PDB entry 5O8L | X-ray diffraction, 3.60 A resolution | chain A

# Chain A
Molecule: Alternansucrase
Source organism: Leuconostoc citreum
Notes: EC 2.4.1.140; engineered mutation(s): inactive mutant E715Q
Chain sequence (1290 residues; each row starts with the number of its first residue):
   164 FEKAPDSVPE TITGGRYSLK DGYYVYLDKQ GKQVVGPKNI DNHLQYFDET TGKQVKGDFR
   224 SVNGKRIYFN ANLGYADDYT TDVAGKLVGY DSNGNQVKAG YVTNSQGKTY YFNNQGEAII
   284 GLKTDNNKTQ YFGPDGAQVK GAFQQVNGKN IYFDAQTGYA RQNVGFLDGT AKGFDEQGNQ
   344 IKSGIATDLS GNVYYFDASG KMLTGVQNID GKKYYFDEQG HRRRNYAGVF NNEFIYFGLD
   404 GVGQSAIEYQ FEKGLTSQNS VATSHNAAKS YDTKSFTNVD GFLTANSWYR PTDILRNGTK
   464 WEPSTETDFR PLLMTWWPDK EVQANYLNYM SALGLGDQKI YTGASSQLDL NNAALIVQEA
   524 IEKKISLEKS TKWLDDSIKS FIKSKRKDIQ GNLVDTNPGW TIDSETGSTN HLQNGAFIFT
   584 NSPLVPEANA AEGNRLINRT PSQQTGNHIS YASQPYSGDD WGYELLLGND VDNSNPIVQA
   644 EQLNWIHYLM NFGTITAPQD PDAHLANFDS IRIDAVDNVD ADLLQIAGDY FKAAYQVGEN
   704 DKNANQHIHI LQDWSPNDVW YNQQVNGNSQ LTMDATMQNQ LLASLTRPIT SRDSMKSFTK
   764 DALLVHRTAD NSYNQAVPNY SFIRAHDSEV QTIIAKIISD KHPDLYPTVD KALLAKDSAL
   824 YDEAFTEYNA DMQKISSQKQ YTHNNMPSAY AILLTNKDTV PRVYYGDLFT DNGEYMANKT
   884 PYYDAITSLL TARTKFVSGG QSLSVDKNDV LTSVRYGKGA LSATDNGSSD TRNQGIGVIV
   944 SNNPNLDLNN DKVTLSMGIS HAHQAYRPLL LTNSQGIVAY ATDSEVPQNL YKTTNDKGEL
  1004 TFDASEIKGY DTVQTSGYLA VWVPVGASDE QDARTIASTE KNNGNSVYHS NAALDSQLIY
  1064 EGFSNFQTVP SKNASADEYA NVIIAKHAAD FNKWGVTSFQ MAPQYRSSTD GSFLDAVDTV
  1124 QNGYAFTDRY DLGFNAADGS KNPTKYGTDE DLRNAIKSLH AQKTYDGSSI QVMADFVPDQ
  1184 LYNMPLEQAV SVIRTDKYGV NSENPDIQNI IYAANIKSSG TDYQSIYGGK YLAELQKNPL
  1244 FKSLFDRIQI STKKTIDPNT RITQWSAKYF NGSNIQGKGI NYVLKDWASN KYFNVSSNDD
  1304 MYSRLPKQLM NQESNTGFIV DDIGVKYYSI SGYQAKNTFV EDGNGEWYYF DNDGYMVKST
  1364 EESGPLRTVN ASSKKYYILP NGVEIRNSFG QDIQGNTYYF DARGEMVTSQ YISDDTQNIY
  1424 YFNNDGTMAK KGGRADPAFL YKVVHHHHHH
Not modelled in the structure: 164-333, 346-347, 1434-1453
Ion coordination: Ca2+: Glu627, Asp633, Asn681, Asp1182
From the paper describing this entry:
  - binding site for alpha-D-glucopyranose: Arg675, Asp677, His789, Asp790, Tyr1127
  - binding site for beta-D-fructofuranose: Asn681, Trp717

# Summary
Glu627, Asp633, Asn681 and Asp1182 coordinate Ca2+. The paper reports a binding site for alpha-D-glucopyranose
at Arg675, Asp677 and His789 among others; a binding site for beta-D-fructofuranose at Asn681 and Trp717.
Chain A is Alternansucrase (Leuconostoc citreum); the structure, Crystal structure of Leuconostoc citreum NRRL
B-1299 N-terminally truncated dextransucrase DSR-M in complex with sucrose, was determined by X-ray
diffraction (same publication as 5NGY and 5LFC).
